5B0Z - chains A and J of the 10 polymer chains in the assembly; structure by X-ray diffraction, 1.99 A resolution.

Chain A:
Molecule: Histone H3.2
Source organism: Homo sapiens
UniProtKB: Q71DI3 (H32_HUMAN); residues 0-135 here correspond to UniProt positions 1-136 (UniProt number = residue number + 1)
Sequence (139 residues; numbered -3 to 135; the number before each row is that of its first residue; numbers below 1 keep their minus sign (Gly-3 is residue -3)):
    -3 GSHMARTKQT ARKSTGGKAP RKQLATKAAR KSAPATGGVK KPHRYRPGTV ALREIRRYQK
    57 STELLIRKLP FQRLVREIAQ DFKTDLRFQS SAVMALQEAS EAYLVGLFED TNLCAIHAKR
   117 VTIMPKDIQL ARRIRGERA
Not modelled in the structure: -3 to 37, 134-135
Differences from the reference sequence: expression tag (-3 to -1)
UniProt features mapped onto this chain:
  - modified residue: Arg2 (Asymmetric dimethylarginine), Thr3 (Phosphothreonine), Lys4 (Allysine), Gln5 (5-glutamyl dopamine), Thr6 (Phosphothreonine), Arg8 (Citrulline), Lys9 (N6,N6,N6-trimethyllysine), Ser10 (ADP-ribosylserine), Thr11 (Phosphothreonine), Lys14 (N6-(2-hydroxyisobutyryl)lysine), Arg17 (Asymmetric dimethylarginine), Lys18 (N6-(2-hydroxyisobutyryl)lysine), Lys23 (N6-(2-hydroxyisobutyryl)lysine), Arg26 (Citrulline), Lys27 (N6,N6,N6-trimethyllysine), Ser28 (ADP-ribosylserine), Lys36 (N6,N6,N6-trimethyllysine), Lys37 (N6-methyllysine), Tyr41 (Phosphotyrosine), Lys56 (N6,N6,N6-trimethyllysine) and 8 more in UniProt
  - lipidation: Lys18 (N6-decanoyllysine), Cys110 (S-palmitoyl cysteine)

Chain J:
Molecule: 146-nt DNA strand
Source organism: Homo sapiens
Sequence (146 nucleotides; each row starts with the number of its first residue):
   147 ATCAATATCC ACCTGCAGAT TCTACCAAAA GTGTATTTGG AAACTGCTCC ATCAAAAGGC
   207 ATGTTCAGCT GAATTCAGCT GAACATGCCT TTTGATGGAG CAGTTTCCAA ATACACTTTT
   267 GGTAGAATCT GCAGGTGGAT ATTGAT
Bound ions: Mn2+: DG185, DG186

Chain A / chain J interface:
Contacting residue pairs (32):
  His39(A) - DT152(J)  phosphate contact
  His39(A) - DA153(J)  sugar contact
  Arg40(A) - DA229(J)  hydrogen bond to the base
  Arg40(A) - DC230(J)  hydrogen bond to the sugar
  Tyr41(A) - DA153(J)  hydrogen bond to the sugar
  Tyr41(A) - DT154(J)  sugar contact
  Tyr41(A) - DA229(J)  sugar contact
  Tyr41(A) - DC230(J)  hydrogen bond to the phosphate
  Arg42(A) - DA229(J)  phosphate contact
  Pro43(A) - DA228(J)  phosphate contact
  Pro43(A) - DA229(J)  phosphate contact
  Gly44(A) - DA228(J)  hydrogen bond to the phosphate
  Gly44(A) - DA229(J)  hydrogen bond to the phosphate
  Thr45(A) - DA229(J)  hydrogen bond to the phosphate
  Val46(A) - DA229(J)  hydrogen bond to the phosphate
  Val46(A) - DC230(J)  phosphate contact
  Ala47(A) - DA229(J)  hydrogen bond to the phosphate
  Arg49(A) - DT154(J)  hydrogen bond to the phosphate
  Arg49(A) - DC155(J)  salt bridge to the phosphate
  Arg53(A) - DC155(J)  salt bridge to the phosphate
  Lys56(A) - DC156(J)  salt bridge to the phosphate
  Arg63(A) - DT236(J)  phosphate contact
  Arg63(A) - DT237(J)  salt bridge to the phosphate
  Arg63(A) - DT238(J)  phosphate contact
  Lys64(A) - DT238(J)  hydrogen bond to the phosphate
  Leu65(A) - DT237(J)  phosphate contact
  Leu65(A) - DT238(J)  hydrogen bond to the phosphate
  Pro66(A) - DT237(J)  phosphate contact
  Arg69(A) - DT237(J)  salt bridge to the phosphate
  Asp81(A) - DC247(J)  phosphate contact
  Arg83(A) - DG246(J)  hydrogen bond to the phosphate
  Arg83(A) - DC247(J)  salt bridge to the phosphate

Overview:
Chain A and chain J form an interface of 19 and 13 residues respectively; the contacts include 13 hydrogen
bonds and 6 salt bridges. Polar pairs include Arg40(A)-DA229(J), Arg40(A)-DC230(J) and Tyr41(A)-DA153(J).
DG185(J) and DG186(J) form the Mn2+ site.
Here chain A is Histone H3.2 and chain J is a 146-nt DNA strand, both from Homo sapiens. Entry 5B0Z (The
crystal structure of the nucleosome containing H3.2, at 1.98 A resolution) was determined by X-ray diffraction
(same publication as 5B0Y).
